PDB entry 3M1I | X-ray diffraction, 2.00 A resolution | chains B and C of the 3 polymer chains in the assembly

== Chain B ==
Name: Ran-specific GTPase-activating protein 1
From: Saccharomyces cerevisiae
Notes: engineered mutation(s): A deletion mutant (residues 1-10 deleted)
UniProtKB: P41920 (YRB1_YEAST); residue numbers follow UniProt; this construct covers 11-201
Sequence (191 residues; each row starts with the number of its first residue):
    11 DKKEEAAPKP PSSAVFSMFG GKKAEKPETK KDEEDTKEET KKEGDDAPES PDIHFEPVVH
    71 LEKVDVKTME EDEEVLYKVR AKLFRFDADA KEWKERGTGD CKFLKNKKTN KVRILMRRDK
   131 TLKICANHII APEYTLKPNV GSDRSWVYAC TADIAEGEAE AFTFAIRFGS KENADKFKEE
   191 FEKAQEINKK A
Not modelled in the structure: 11-70
UniProt features mapped onto this chain:
  - modified residue: Ser60 (Phosphoserine)

== Chain C ==
Name: Exportin-1
From: Saccharomyces cerevisiae
Notes: engineered mutation(s): A deletion mutant (residues 377-413 deleted)
UniProtKB: P30822 (XPO1_YEAST); residue numbers follow UniProt; this construct covers 1-376, 414-1084
Sequence (1049 residues; row label = number of the first residue in the row; note: 37 numbers in that range are skipped by the numbering (no residue carries them; nothing is unmodelled there); numbers below 1 keep their minus sign (Gly-1 is residue -1)):
    -1 GAMEGILDFS NDLDIALLDQ VVSTFYQGSG VQQKQAQEIL TKFQDNPDAW QKADQILQFS
    59 TNPQSKFIAL SILDKLITRK WKLLPNDHRI GIRNFVVGMI ISMCQDDEVF KTQKNLINKS
   119 DLTLVQILKQ EWPQNWPEFI PELIGSSSSS VNVCENNMIV LKLLSEEVFD FSAEQMTQAK
   179 ALHLKNSMSK EFEQIFKLCF QVLEQGSSSS LIVATLESLL RYLHWIPYRY IYETNILELL
   239 STKFMTSPDT RAITLKCLTE VSNLKIPQDN DLIKRQTVLF FQNTLQQIAT SVMPVTADLK
   299 ATYANANGND QSFLQDLAMF LTTYLARNRA LLESDESLRE LLLNAHQYLI QLSKIEEREL
   359 FKTTLDYWHN LVADLFYE
   414 PLKKHIYEEI CSQLRLVIIE NMVRPEEVLV VENDEGEIVR EFVKESDTIQ LYKSEREVLV
   474 YLTHLNVIDT EEIMISKLAR QIDGSEWSWH NINTLSWAIG SISGTMSEDT EKRFVVTVIK
   534 DLLDLTVKKR GKDNKAVVAS DIMYVVGQYP RFLKAHWNFL RTVILKLFEF MHETHEGVQD
   594 MACDTFIKIV QKCKYHFVIQ QPRESEPFIQ TIIRDIQKTT ADLQPQQVHT FYKACGIIIS
   654 EERSVAERNR LLSDLMQLPN MAWDTIVEQS TANPTLLLDS ETVKIIANII KTNVAVCTSM
   714 GADFYPQLGH IYYNMLQLYR AVSSMISAQV AAEGLIATKT PKVRGLRTIK KEILKLVETY
   774 ISKARNLDDV VKVLVEPLLN AVLEDYMNNV PDARDAEVLN CMTTVVEKVG HMIPQGVILI
   834 LQSVFECTLD MINKDFTEYP EHRVEFYKLL KVINEKSFAA FLELPPAAFK LFVDAICWAF
   894 KHNNRDVEVN GLQIALDLVK NIERMGNVPF ANEFHKNYFF IFVSETFFVL TDSDHKSGFS
   954 KQALLLMKLI SLVYDNKISV PLYQEAEVPQ GTSNQVYLSQ YLANMLSNAF PHLTSEQIAS
  1014 FLSALTKQYK DLVVFKGTLR DFLVQIKEVG GDPTDYLFAE DKENALMEQN RLEREKAAKI
  1074 GGLLKPSELD D
Not modelled in the structure: 1059-1084
Differences from the reference sequence: expression tag (-1 to 0)
UniProt features mapped onto this chain:
  - modified residue: Ser1080 (Phosphoserine)
What the authors report for this chain:
  - conformationally variable residues (side-chain flip): Met556, Phe583, Met594
  - mutagenesis - I532A/L536A/F572A/F583A: decreased binding to PKI
  - mutagenesis - V441A/L442A, V441D, V443D: unchanged binding to PKI

== Interface between chain B and chain C ==
Pairs across the interface (10; chain B residue first):
  Lys88(B) - Glu448(C)  salt bridge
  Asp110(B) - Glu448(C)
  Lys130(B) - Asp447(C)  salt bridge
  Val150(B) - Thr753(C)
  Val150(B) - Pro754(C)
  Gly151(B) - Lys752(C)
  Gly151(B) - Pro754(C)
  Gly151(B) - Arg757(C)  hydrogen bond (backbone-side chain)
  Ser152(B) - Pro754(C)
  Asp153(B) - Pro754(C)
Also at the interface, not in a pair above, chain B (8 interface residues in all): Arg90
Also at the interface, not in a pair above, chain C (8 interface residues in all): Glu450, Phe455
From the paper, about this interface:
  - pairs named by the authors: Lys130(B)-Asp447(C) (salt bridge)
  - interface residues, chain C: Pro754(C)
  - hot spots on chain C (mutagenesis) - P754D: decreased binding to Ran-specific GTPase-activating protein 1 (chain B)

== In short ==
Chain B and chain C each contribute 8 residues to their interface, with 1 hydrogen bond and 2 salt bridges.
Polar contacts include Lys88(B)-Glu448(C), Lys130(B)-Asp447(C) and Gly151(B)-Arg757(C). The paper describes a
salt bridge between Lys130(B) and Asp447(C). From the paper: I532A/L536A/F572A/F583A of chain C reduce binding
to PKI; the interface residue Pro754(C); 5 substitutions were tested in all.
Chain B is Ran-specific GTPase-activating protein 1 and chain C is Exportin-1, both from Saccharomyces
cerevisiae; the structure, Crystal structure of yeast CRM1 (Xpo1p) in complex with yeast RanBP1 (Yrb1p) and
yeast RanGTP (Gsp1pGTP), was determined by X-ray diffraction.
